Entry 9D82 (electron microscopy, 3.30 A resolution); this record covers chains B and D of the 18 polymer chains in the assembly.

[Chain B (and D)]
Protein: B2 Capsid
From: Shigella phage B2
Notes: chain D of this document is another copy of the same molecule, construct and numbering; everything in this record applies to it too
Sequence (389 residues; each row starts with the number of its first residue):
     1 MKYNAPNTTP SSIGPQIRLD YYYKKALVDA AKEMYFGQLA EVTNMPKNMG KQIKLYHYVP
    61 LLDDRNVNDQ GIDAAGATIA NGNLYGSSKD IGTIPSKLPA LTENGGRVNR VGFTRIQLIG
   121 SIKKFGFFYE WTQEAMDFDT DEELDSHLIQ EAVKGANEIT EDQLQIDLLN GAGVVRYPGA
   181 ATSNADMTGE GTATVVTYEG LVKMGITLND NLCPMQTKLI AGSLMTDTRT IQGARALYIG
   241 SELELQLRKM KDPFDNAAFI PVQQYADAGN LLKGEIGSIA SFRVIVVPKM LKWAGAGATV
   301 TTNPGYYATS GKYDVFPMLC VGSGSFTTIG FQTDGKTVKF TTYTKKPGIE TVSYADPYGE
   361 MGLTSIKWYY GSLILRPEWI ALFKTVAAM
Not modelled in the structure: 1, 108-110, 389 (chain D: 1, 125-126, 388-389)

[Interface between chain B and chain D]
Contacting residue pairs - 31 pairs, chain B then chain D:
  K2(B) - E130(D)
  K2(B) - W131(D)
  K2(B) - T132(D)  hydrogen bond (backbone-side chain)
  K2(B) - A135(D)
  Y3(B) - T132(D)
  N4(B) - E134(D)  hydrogen bond (side chain-backbone)
  N4(B) - A135(D)  hydrogen bond (side chain-backbone)
  N4(B) - F138(D)
  I13(B) - D139(D)
  Q16(B) - D139(D)
  Q16(B) - T140(D)  hydrogen bond (side chain-backbone)
  I17(B) - Y22(D)  hydrophobic
  I17(B) - T140(D)
  R18(B) - R18(D)
  R18(B) - D20(D)  hydrogen bond (side chain-backbone)
  R18(B) - Y22(D)
  R18(B) - T140(D)
  D20(B) - R18(D)  hydrogen bond (backbone-side chain)
  Y22(B) - I17(D)  hydrophobic
  Y22(B) - R18(D)
  T132(B) - K2(D)  hydrogen bond
  E134(B) - Y3(D)
  A135(B) - Y3(D)  hydrophobic
  F138(B) - Y3(D)  hydrogen bond (backbone-side chain)
  F138(B) - Q16(D)
  D139(B) - I13(D)
  D139(B) - Q16(D)  hydrogen bond
  T140(B) - Q16(D)
  T140(B) - I17(D)
  T140(B) - R18(D)
  L144(B) - I13(D)  hydrophobic
Interface residues without a listed pair, chain B (18 interface residues in all): Y21, L148
Interface residues without a listed pair, chain D (19 interface residues in all): Y21, L144, L148

[In short]
The interface between chain B and chain D involves 18 residues on one side and 19 on the other, with 9
hydrogen bonds. Polar contacts include K2(B)-T132(D), N4(B)-E134(D) and N4(B)-A135(D).
Chain B and chain D are both B2 Capsid (Shigella phage B2); the structure, Shigella flexneri bacteriophage B2
Icosahedral Reconstruction, was determined by electron microscopy, deposited together with 9D7Z, 9D80, 9D81,
9D83 and 9D84.
